PDB entry 1XRT | X-ray diffraction, 1.61 A resolution | chain A

== Chain A ==
Name: Dihydroorotase
Organism: Aquifex aeolicus
Notes: EC 3.5.2.3
UniProtKB: O66990 (PYRC_AQUAE); numbering as in UniProt (aligned over 1-422)
Sequence (467 residues; numbered -44 to 422; the number before each row is that of its first residue; numbers below 1 keep their minus sign (Met-44 is residue -44)):
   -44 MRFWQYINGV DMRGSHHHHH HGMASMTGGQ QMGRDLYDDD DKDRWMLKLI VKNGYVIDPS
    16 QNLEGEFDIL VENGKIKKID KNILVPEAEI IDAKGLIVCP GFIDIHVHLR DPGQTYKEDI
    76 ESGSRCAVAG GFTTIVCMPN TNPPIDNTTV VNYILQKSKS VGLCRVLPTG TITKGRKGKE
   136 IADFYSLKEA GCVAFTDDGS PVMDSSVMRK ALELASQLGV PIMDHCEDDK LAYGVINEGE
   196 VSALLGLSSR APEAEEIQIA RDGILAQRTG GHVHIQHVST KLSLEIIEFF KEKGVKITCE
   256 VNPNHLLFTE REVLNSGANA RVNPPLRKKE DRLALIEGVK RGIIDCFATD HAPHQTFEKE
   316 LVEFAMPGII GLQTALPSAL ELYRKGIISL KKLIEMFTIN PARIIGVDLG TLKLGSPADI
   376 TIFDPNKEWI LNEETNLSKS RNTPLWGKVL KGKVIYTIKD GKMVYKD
Disordered / not traced: -44 to 0, 189-208, 263-284, 312-322
Construct notes: cloning artifact (-44 to 0)
Ion coordination: Zn2+: His61, His63, Asp153, Cys181
UniProt features mapped onto this chain:
  - active site: Asp305
  - binding site (Zn(2+)): His61, His63, Asp153, Asp305
  - binding site (substrate): His63 to Arg65, Asn95, Asn278, His309, Pro322, Gly323

== Overview ==
The Zn2+ site is built by His61, His63, Asp153 and Cys181. Curated annotation (UniProt) lists active-site
residue Asp305, 4 Zn2+-binding residues and 8 substrate-binding residues.
Chain A is Dihydroorotase (Aquifex aeolicus); the structure, The Crystal Structure of a Novel, Latent
Dihydroorotase from Aquifex Aeolicus at 1.7 A Resolution, was determined by X-ray diffraction together with
1XRF from the same study.
